6HLQ - chains B and J of the 15 polymer chains in the assembly; structure by electron microscopy, 3.18 A resolution.

Chain B:
Name: DNA-directed RNA polymerase I subunit RPA135
Organism: Saccharomyces cerevisiae (strain ATCC 204508 / S288c)
Notes: EC 2.7.7.6
UniProtKB: P22138 (RPA2_YEAST); residue numbers follow UniProt; this construct covers 1-1203
Chain sequence (1203 residues; numbered 1 to 1203; the number before each row is that of its first residue):
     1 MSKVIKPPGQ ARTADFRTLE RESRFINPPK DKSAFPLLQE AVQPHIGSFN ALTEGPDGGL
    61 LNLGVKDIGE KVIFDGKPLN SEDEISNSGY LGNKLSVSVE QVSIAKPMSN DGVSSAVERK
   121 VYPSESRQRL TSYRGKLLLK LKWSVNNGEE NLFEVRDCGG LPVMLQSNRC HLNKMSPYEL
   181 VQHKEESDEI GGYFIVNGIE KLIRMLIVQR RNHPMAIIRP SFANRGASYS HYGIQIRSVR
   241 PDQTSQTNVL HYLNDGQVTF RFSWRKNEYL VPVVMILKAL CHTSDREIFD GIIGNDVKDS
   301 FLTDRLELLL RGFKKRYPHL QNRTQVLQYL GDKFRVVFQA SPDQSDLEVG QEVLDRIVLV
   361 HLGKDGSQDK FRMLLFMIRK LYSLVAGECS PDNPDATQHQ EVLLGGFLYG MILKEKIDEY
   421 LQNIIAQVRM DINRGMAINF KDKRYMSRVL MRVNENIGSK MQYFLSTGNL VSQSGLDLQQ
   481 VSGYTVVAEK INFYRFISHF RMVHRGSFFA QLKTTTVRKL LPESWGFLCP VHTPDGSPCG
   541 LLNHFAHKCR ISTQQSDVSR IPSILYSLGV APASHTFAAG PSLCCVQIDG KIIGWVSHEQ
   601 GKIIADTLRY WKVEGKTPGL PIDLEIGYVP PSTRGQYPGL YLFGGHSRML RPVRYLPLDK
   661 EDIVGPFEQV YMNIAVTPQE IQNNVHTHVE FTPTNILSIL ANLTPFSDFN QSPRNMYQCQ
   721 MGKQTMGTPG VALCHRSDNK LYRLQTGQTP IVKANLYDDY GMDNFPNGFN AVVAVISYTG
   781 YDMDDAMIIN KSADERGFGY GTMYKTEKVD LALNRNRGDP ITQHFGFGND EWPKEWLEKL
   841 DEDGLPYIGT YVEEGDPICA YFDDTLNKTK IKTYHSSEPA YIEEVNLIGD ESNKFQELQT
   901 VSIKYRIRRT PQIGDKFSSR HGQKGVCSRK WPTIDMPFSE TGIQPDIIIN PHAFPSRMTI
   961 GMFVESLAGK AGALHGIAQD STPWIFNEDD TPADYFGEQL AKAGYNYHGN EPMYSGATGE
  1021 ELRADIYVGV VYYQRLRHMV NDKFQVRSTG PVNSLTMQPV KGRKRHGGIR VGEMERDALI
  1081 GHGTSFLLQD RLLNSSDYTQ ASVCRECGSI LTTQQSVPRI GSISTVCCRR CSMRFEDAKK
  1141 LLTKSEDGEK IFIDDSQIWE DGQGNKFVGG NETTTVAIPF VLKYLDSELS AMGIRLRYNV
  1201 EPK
Disordered / not traced: 1-9, 79-88, 112-115, 1140-1152
Bound ions: Zn2+: Cys1104, Cys1107, Cys1128
Residues lining bound ligands: phosphomethylphosphonic acid guanylate ester (G2P): Arg714, Tyr717, Asp785, Ser956, Arg957
Curated features (UniProtKB/Swiss-Prot):
  - zinc finger: Cys1104 to Cys1131 (C4-type)
  - modified residue: Ser2 (N-acetylserine), Ser81 (Phosphoserine), Ser1156 (Phosphoserine)
  - mutagenesis: Cys1104 (C1104A: No effect; when associated with A-1107; A-1128 and A-1131), Cys1107 (C1107A: Lethal. Abolishes recruitment of RPA1 to Pol I. No effect; when associated with A-1104; A-1128 and A-1131), Cys1127 (C1127R: Responsible of suppression of RPA190-5 and RPA190-1 mutations), Cys1128 (C1128A: No effect; when associated with A-1104; A-1107 and A-1131), Cys1131 (C1131A: No effect; when associated with A-1104; A-1107 and A-1128)
Reported in the primary citation:
  - contacts within the chain: Arg12-Asp990

Chain J:
Name: DNA-directed RNA polymerases I, II, and III subunit RPABC5
Organism: Saccharomyces cerevisiae (strain ATCC 204508 / S288c)
UniProtKB: P22139 (RPAB5_YEAST); numbering as in UniProt (aligned over 1-70)
Chain sequence (70 residues; each row starts with the number of its first residue):
     1 MIVPVRCFSC GKVVGDKWES YLNLLQEDEL DEGTALSRLG LKRYCCRRMI LTHVDLIEKF
    61 LRYNPLEKRD
Disordered / not traced: 70
Bound ions: Zn2+: Cys7, Cys10, Cys45, Cys46
Curated features (UniProtKB/Swiss-Prot):
  - binding site (Zn(2+)): Cys7, Cys10, Cys45, Cys46
  - cross-link: Lys59 (Glycyl lysine isopeptide (Lys-Gly) (interchain with G-Cter in ubiquitin))

How chain B and chain J interact:
Pairs across the interface (83; chain B residue first):
  Phe16(B) - Glu32(J)
  Phe16(B) - Leu51(J)  hydrophobic
  Phe16(B) - Thr52(J)
  Thr18(B) - Leu22(J)
  Leu19(B) - Leu22(J)  hydrophobic
  Leu19(B) - Leu25(J)
  Leu19(B) - Gln26(J)
  Arg21(B) - His53(J)  hydrogen bond (side chain-backbone)
  Arg21(B) - Val54(J)
  Glu22(B) - Trp18(J)
  Glu22(B) - Val54(J)
  Glu22(B) - Asp55(J)
  Phe25(B) - Val54(J)
  Phe25(B) - Asp55(J)
  Phe25(B) - Glu58(J)
  Phe25(B) - Lys59(J)
  Phe25(B) - Arg62(J)
  Ile26(B) - Glu58(J)
  Ile26(B) - Arg62(J)  hydrogen bond (backbone-side chain)
  Pro28(B) - Arg62(J)
  Tyr178(B) - Arg62(J)
  Val181(B) - Arg62(J)
  Val181(B) - Tyr63(J)
  Gln182(B) - Arg62(J)
  Gln182(B) - Arg69(J)  hydrogen bond (backbone-side chain)
  Lys184(B) - Tyr63(J)
  Lys184(B) - Arg69(J)
  Glu186(B) - Tyr63(J)
  Ser187(B) - Tyr63(J)
  Gly730(B) - Phe60(J)
  Val731(B) - Lys59(J)
  Val731(B) - Phe60(J)  hydrophobic
  Val731(B) - Tyr63(J)
  Cys734(B) - Pro65(J)  hydrophobic
  His735(B) - Tyr63(J)
  Arg743(B) - Phe60(J)
  Gln745(B) - Met1(J)  hydrogen bond (backbone-backbone)
  Thr746(B) - Met1(J)
  Thr746(B) - Ile2(J)
  Gly747(B) - Val54(J)
  Gln748(B) - Arg48(J)
  Gln748(B) - Met49(J)
  Gln748(B) - Thr52(J)  hydrogen bond
  Gln748(B) - Val54(J)
  Thr749(B) - Thr52(J)  hydrogen bond (backbone-backbone)
  Thr749(B) - Val54(J)
  Ile751(B) - Leu51(J)  hydrophobic
  Ile751(B) - Thr52(J)
  Asp763(B) - Val54(J)
  Asn764(B) - Leu56(J)
  Asn764(B) - Lys59(J)
  Pro766(B) - Val54(J)  hydrophobic
  Asn770(B) - Arg48(J)  hydrogen bond (backbone-side chain)
  Asn770(B) - Thr52(J)  hydrogen bond
  Val772(B) - Ser9(J)
  Val772(B) - Arg48(J)
  Ala793(B) - Phe8(J)
  Arg796(B) - Arg6(J)
  Arg796(B) - Cys7(J)
  Arg796(B) - Phe8(J)  hydrogen bond (side chain-backbone)
  Arg796(B) - Cys10(J)  hydrogen bond (side chain-backbone)
  Arg796(B) - Gly11(J)
  Gly797(B) - Phe8(J)
  Phe798(B) - Phe8(J)  hydrophobic
  Thr941(B) - Arg43(J)
  Ile943(B) - Arg43(J)
  Ile943(B) - Tyr44(J)
  Ile943(B) - Cys45(J)  hydrophobic
  Gln944(B) - Ser9(J)
  Asp946(B) - Ser9(J)
  Asp946(B) - Arg48(J)  salt bridge
  Lys970(B) - Tyr44(J)
  Gly972(B) - Leu51(J)
  Ala973(B) - Tyr44(J)
  Ala973(B) - Arg47(J)  hydrogen bond (backbone-side chain)
  Leu974(B) - Tyr44(J)  hydrophobic
  Leu974(B) - Arg47(J)  hydrogen bond (backbone-side chain)
  His975(B) - Gly33(J)
  Gly976(B) - Glu32(J)
  Gly976(B) - Leu51(J)
  Tyr1005(B) - Tyr44(J)
  Glu1011(B) - Tyr44(J)  hydrogen bond
  Val1028(B) - Tyr44(J)
Other interface residues (no listed pair), chain B (58 interface residues in all): Asn27, Glu185, Thr728, Ala732, Ala771, Asn790, Ser792, Gly942, Ile977, Gly1029, Val1030

Overview:
Chain B and chain J form an interface of 58 and 33 residues respectively; the contacts include 13 hydrogen
bonds and 1 salt bridge. Polar pairs include Asp946(B)-Arg48(J), Arg21(B)-His53(J) and Ile26(B)-Arg62(J).
Chain B binds phosphomethylphosphonic acid guanylate ester. From the paper: contacts within the chain
involving Arg12(B) and Asp990(B).
Chain B is DNA-directed RNA polymerase I subunit RPA135 and chain J is DNA-directed RNA polymerases I, II, and
III subunit RPABC5, both from Saccharomyces cerevisiae (strain ATCC 204508 / S288c); the structure, Yeast RNA
polymerase I* elongation complex bound to nucleotide analog GMPCPP, was determined by electron microscopy
together with 6HKO, 6HLR and 6HLS from the same study.
